Entry 9GTP (electron microscopy, 3.50 A resolution); this record covers chains c and d of the 60 polymer chains in the assembly.

Chain c (and d):
Molecule: Phage tail protein
Organism: Streptomyces coelicolor A3(2)
Notes: chain d of this document is another copy of the same molecule, construct and numbering; everything in this record applies to it too
Reference sequence: Q9L0P3 (Q9L0P3_STRCO); residue numbers follow UniProt; this construct covers 1-140
Chain sequence (140 residues; each row starts with the number of its first residue):
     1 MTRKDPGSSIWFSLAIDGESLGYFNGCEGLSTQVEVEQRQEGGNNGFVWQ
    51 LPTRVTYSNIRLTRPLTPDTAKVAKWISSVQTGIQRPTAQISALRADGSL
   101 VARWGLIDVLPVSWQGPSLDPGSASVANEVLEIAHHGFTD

Chain c / chain d interface:
Contacting residue pairs (49; chain c residue first):
  R54(c) - Q40(d)  hydrogen bond
  V55(c) - G46(d)
  V55(c) - F47(d)  hydrogen bond (backbone-backbone)
  T56(c) - V48(d)
  Y57(c) - G46(d)
  L66(c) - G7(d)  hydrogen bond (backbone-backbone)
  L66(c) - W104(d)  hydrophobic
  P68(c) - V101(d)
  I77(c) - T32(d)
  V80(c) - V55(d)  hydrophobic
  R86(c) - Q50(d)
  L110(c) - V36(d)  hydrophobic
  L110(c) - P52(d)
  P111(c) - V34(d)
  V112(c) - Q33(d)
  V112(c) - V34(d)  hydrogen bond (backbone-backbone)
  S113(c) - T32(d)
  S113(c) - Q33(d)
  W114(c) - L30(d)
  W114(c) - S31(d)
  W114(c) - T32(d)  hydrogen bond (backbone-backbone)
  W114(c) - W104(d)  hydrophobic
  W114(c) - F138(d)  hydrophobic
  Q115(c) - L30(d)
  Q115(c) - S31(d)
  G116(c) - L30(d)  hydrogen bond (backbone-backbone)
  P117(c) - W104(d)
  S118(c) - E28(d)
  L119(c) - F12(d)  hydrophobic
  L119(c) - C27(d)  hydrogen bond (backbone-backbone)
  L119(c) - S92(d)
  D120(c) - S9(d)
  D120(c) - I10(d)
  D120(c) - F12(d)
  P121(c) - I10(d)
  P121(c) - F12(d)
  P121(c) - N25(d)
  S123(c) - S9(d)
  S123(c) - I10(d)
  A124(c) - I10(d)  hydrophobic
  S125(c) - S9(d)  hydrogen bond
  V126(c) - G7(d)
  V126(c) - S9(d)
  A127(c) - S8(d)
  A127(c) - S9(d)
  H135(c) - Q50(d)
  H136(c) - F47(d)
  H136(c) - W49(d)
  H136(c) - Q50(d)
Interface residues without a listed pair, chain c (31 interface residues in all): T70, S78, A134
Interface residues without a listed pair, chain d (35 interface residues in all): D5, G26, N45, L51, Y57, I91, A93, R95, A102

Summary:
31 residues of chain c and 35 residues of chain d are in contact; the contacts include 8 hydrogen bonds. Among
the polar pairs are R54(c)-Q40(d), S125(c)-S9(d) and V55(c)-F47(d).
Both chains are Phage tail protein (Streptomyces coelicolor A3(2)). Entry 9GTP (Cryo-EM structure of a
contractile injection system in Streptomyces coelicolor, the baseplate complex in extended state ...) was
determined by electron microscopy, deposited together with 9GTR and 9GTS.
